Entry 5IPL (X-ray diffraction, 3.60 A resolution); this record covers chains F and 1 of the 9 polymer chains in the assembly.

# Chain F
Molecule: RNA polymerase sigma factor RpoS
Organism: Escherichia coli
UniProtKB: P13445 (RPOS_ECOLI); residue numbers follow UniProt; this construct covers 1-330
Amino-acid sequence (336 residues; each row starts with the number of its first residue):
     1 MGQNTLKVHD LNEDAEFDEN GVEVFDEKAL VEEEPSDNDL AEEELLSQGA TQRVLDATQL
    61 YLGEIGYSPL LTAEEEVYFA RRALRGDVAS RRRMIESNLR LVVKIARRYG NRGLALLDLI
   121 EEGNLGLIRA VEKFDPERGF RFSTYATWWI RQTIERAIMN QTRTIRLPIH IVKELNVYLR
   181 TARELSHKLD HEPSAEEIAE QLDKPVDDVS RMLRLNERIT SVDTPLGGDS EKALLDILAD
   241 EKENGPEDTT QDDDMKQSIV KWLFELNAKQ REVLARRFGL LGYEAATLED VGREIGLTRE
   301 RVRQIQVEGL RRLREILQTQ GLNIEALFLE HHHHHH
Not modelled in the structure: 1-52, 330-336
Construct notes: conflict Gly-2 (Ser in P13445), Glu-33 (Gln in P13445), Leu-329 (Arg in P13445); expression tag (331-336)
Swiss-Prot annotation at these positions:
  - DNA-binding region: Leu-288 to Val-307 (H-T-H motif)
  - region: Asp-56 to Ala-89 (Sigma-70 factor domain-1)
  - motif: Asp-118 to Glu-121 (Interaction with polymerase core subunit RpoC)
  - mutagenesis: Lys-173 (K173E: Eliminates RpoS proteolysis. Lack of interaction with RssB), Glu-174 (E174T: 2-fold increase in RpoS half-life. Does not affect interaction with RssB), Val-177 (V177K: 3-fold increase in RpoS half-life), Tyr-178 (Y178L: Does not affect RpoS half-life)
From the paper describing this entry:
  - binding site for synthetic template strand DNA: Arg-112, Ile-158, Arg-163, Asn-176, Arg-180, Arg-183
  - binding site for synthetic template strand DNA: Lys-173 (proposed by the authors, not directly observed)

# Chain 1
Molecule: synthetic nontemplate strand DNA
Sequence (50 nucleotides; numbered 10 to 59; the number before each row is that of its first residue):
    10 GCCTTGACAT CCCACCTCAC GTATGCTATA ATGTGTGCAG TCTGACGCGG
Not modelled in the structure: 10-26

# Interface between chain F and chain 1
Pairs across the interface - 53 pairs, chain F then chain 1:
  Thr-58(F) / DT43(1)  base contact
  Gln-59(F) / DG42(1)  base contact
  Gln-59(F) / DT43(1)  base contact
  Leu-62(F) / DG42(1)  base contact
  Leu-62(F) / DT43(1)  sugar contact
  Gly-63(F) / DG42(1)  base contact
  Ile-65(F) / DG42(1)  sugar contact
  Gly-66(F) / DG42(1)  base contact
  Tyr-67(F) / DG42(1)  hydrogen bond to the base
  Leu-70(F) / DT41(1)  base contact
  Glu-76(F) / DT41(1)  base contact
  Ser-97(F) / DT41(1)  base contact
  Asn-98(F) / DT41(1)  hydrogen bond to the base
  Arg-100(F) / DT41(1)  phosphate contact
  Arg-100(F) / DG42(1)  sugar contact
  Leu-101(F) / DT41(1)  hydrogen bond to the sugar
  Val-103(F) / DT43(1)  sugar contact
  Arg-107(F) / DT43(1)  salt bridge to the phosphate
  Arg-107(F) / DG44(1)  salt bridge to the phosphate
  Arg-129(F) / DG34(1)  salt bridge to the phosphate
  Arg-129(F) / DC35(1)  salt bridge to the phosphate
  Lys-133(F) / DC35(1)  phosphate contact
  Lys-133(F) / DT36(1)  salt bridge to the phosphate
  Lys-133(F) / DA37(1)  hydrogen bond to the base
  Asp-135(F) / DA37(1)  hydrogen bond to the base
  Arg-138(F) / DA37(1)  hydrogen bond to the base
  Phe-140(F) / DA37(1)  phosphate contact
  Phe-140(F) / DT38(1)  sugar contact
  Phe-140(F) / DA39(1)  phosphate contact
  Arg-141(F) / DA39(1)  hydrogen bond to the phosphate
  Arg-141(F) / DA40(1)  salt bridge to the phosphate
  Arg-141(F) / DT41(1)  hydrogen bond to the base
  Ser-143(F) / DA39(1)  sugar contact
  Ser-143(F) / DA40(1)  hydrogen bond to the phosphate
  Thr-144(F) / DA37(1)  sugar contact
  Thr-144(F) / DT38(1)  phosphate contact
  Thr-144(F) / DA39(1)  hydrogen bond to the phosphate
  Thr-144(F) / DA40(1)  base contact
  Tyr-145(F) / DT36(1)  hydrogen bond to the phosphate
  Tyr-145(F) / DA37(1)  base contact
  Thr-147(F) / DA40(1)  hydrogen bond to the base
  Trp-148(F) / DT36(1)  base contact
  Trp-148(F) / DA37(1)  sugar contact
  Trp-149(F) / DC35(1)  phosphate contact
  Trp-149(F) / DT36(1)  phosphate contact
  Gln-152(F) / DC35(1)  hydrogen bond to the base
  Gln-152(F) / DT36(1)  base contact
  Arg-156(F) / DT33(1)  salt bridge to the phosphate
  Arg-166(F) / DA32(1)  salt bridge to the phosphate
  Pro-168(F) / DA32(1)  phosphate contact
  Ile-169(F) / DT33(1)  base contact
  His-170(F) / DT31(1)  base contact
  His-170(F) / DA32(1)  hydrogen bond to the base
Other interface residues (no listed pair), chain F (40 interface residues in all): Leu-99, Lys-104, Leu-116, Phe-134, Gly-139, Arg-151, Ile-171

# In short
40 residues of chain F and 14 residues of chain 1 are in contact, with 14 hydrogen bonds and 8 salt bridges.
Polar pairs include Tyr-67(F)/DG42(1), Asn-98(F)/DT41(1) and Lys-133(F)/DA37(1). Curated annotation (UniProt)
lists 4 mutagenesis sites on chain F. The paper reports a binding site for synthetic template strand DNA at
Arg-112(F), Ile-158(F) and Arg-163(F) among others.
Chain F is RNA polymerase sigma factor RpoS (Escherichia coli) and chain 1 is synthetic nontemplate strand
DNA; the structure, SigmaS-transcription initiation complex with 4-nt nascent RNA, was determined by X-ray
diffraction together with 5IPM and 5IPN from the same study.
